6DFX - chains A and H of the 4 polymer chains in the assembly; structure by X-ray diffraction, 2.03 A resolution.

[Chain A]
Molecule: MHC class II HLA-DQ-alpha chain
Source organism: Homo sapiens
Reference sequence: Q30069 (Q30069_HUMAN); the construct lacks a stretch of the UniProt sequence, so the offset changes along the chain: 1-9 = UniProt 3-11; 10-181 = UniProt 13-184
Chain sequence (188 residues; numbered 1 to 187 plus 1 insertion-coded residue; the number before each row is that of its first residue):
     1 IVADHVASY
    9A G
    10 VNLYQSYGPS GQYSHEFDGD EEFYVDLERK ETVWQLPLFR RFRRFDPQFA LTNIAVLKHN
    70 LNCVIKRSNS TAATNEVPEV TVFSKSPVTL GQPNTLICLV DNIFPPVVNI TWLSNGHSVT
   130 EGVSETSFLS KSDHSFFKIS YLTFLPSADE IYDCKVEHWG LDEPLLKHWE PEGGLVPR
Disordered / not traced: 180-187
Disulfides: Cys-107/Cys-163
Covalent attachments: N-acetylglucosamine (NAG) linked to Asn-118
Construct notes: conflict Cys-72 (Ile75 in Q30069); expression tag (182-187)

[Chain H]
Molecule: T1D3 beta chain
Source organism: Homo sapiens
Chain sequence (238 residues; numbered 3 to 246; 6 numbers in that range are skipped by the numbering (no residue carries them; nothing is unmodelled there); the number before each row is that of its first residue):
     3 GVTQTPRYLI KTRGQQVTLS CSPISGHRSV SWYQQTPGQG LQFLFEYFSE TQRNKGNFPG
    63 RFSGRQFSNS RSEMNVSTLE LGDSALYLCA SSAGNTI
   106 YFGEGSWLTV VEDLKNVFPP EVAVFEPSEA EISHTQKATL VCLATGFYPD HVELSWWVNG
   166 KEVHSGVCTD PQPLKEQPAL NDSRYCLSSR LRVSATFWQN PRNHFRCQVQ FYGLSENDEW
   226 TQDRAKPVTQ IVSAEAWGRA D
Disordered / not traced: 246
Disulfides: Cys-23/Cys-91, Cys-147/Cys-212

[Chain A / chain H interface]
Residue-residue contacts (9; chain A residue first):
  Gln-57(A) / Arg-55(H)  hydrogen bond (side chain-backbone)
  Gln-57(A) / Asn-56(H)
  Thr-61(A) / Arg-55(H)  hydrogen bond (backbone-side chain)
  Ala-64(A) / Phe-50(H)
  Ala-64(A) / Arg-55(H)
  Val-65(A) / Arg-55(H)
  His-68(A) / Arg-30(H)
  His-68(A) / Phe-50(H)
  His-68(A) / Ser-51(H)

[In short]
The chain A/chain H interface involves 5 residues from each chain; the contacts include 2 hydrogen bonds.
Polar contacts include Gln-57(A)/Arg-55(H) and Thr-61(A)/Arg-55(H). Covalently linked N-acetylglucosamine: at
Asn-118(A).
Chain A is MHC class II HLA-DQ-alpha chain and chain H is T1D3 beta chain, both from Homo sapiens; the
structure, human diabetogenic TCR T1D3 in complex with DQ8-p8E9E peptide, was determined by X-ray diffraction
together with 6DFQ, 6DFS, 6DFV and 6DFW from the same study.
